Entry 6TD5 (electron microscopy, 3.20 A resolution); this record covers chains L and j of the 28 polymer chains in the assembly.

# Chain L
Name: Proteasome subunit beta
From: Leishmania donovani
Notes: EC 3.4.25.1
Sequence (203 residues; row label = number of the first residue in the row):
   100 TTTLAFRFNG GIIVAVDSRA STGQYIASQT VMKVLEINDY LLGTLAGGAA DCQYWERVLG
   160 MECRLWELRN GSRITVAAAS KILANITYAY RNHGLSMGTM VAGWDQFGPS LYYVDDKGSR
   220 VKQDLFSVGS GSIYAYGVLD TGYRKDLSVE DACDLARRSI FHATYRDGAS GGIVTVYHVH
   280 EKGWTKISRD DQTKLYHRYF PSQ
Disordered / not traced: 301-302
Glycans and other covalent adducts: bortezomib (BO2) linked to Thr100
Small-molecule neighbours:
  - bortezomib (BO2; N-[(1R)-1-(dihydroxyboryl)-3-methylbutyl]-N-(pyrazin-2-ylcarbonyl)-L-phenylalaninamide): Arg118, Ala119, Ser120, Thr121, Ala126, Val130, Lys132, Leu144, Ala145, Gly146, Gly147, Ala148, Cys151, Ser195, Ala268
  - N2E (N-[4-fluoranyl-3-[6-(3-methylpyridin-2-yl)-[1,2,4]triazolo[1,5-a]pyrimidin-2-yl]phenyl]-2,4-dimethyl-1,3-oxazole-5-carboxamide): Ser120, Gly122, Ala145, Gly146, Ser195, Met196, Gly197, Tyr212, Asp214, Phe225, Ser226, Val227, Gly228, Ser229, Ser231, Tyr235, Ala268

# Chain j
Name: Proteasome subunit beta
From: Leishmania donovani
Notes: EC 3.4.25.1
Sequence (205 residues; row label = number of the first residue in the row):
     1 MSIMAYSGGS VMAMAGKECF VIISDNRLGE QLKTISTEVP KLHVVNDSIV YGLTGLRTDQ
    61 QTFANKVQFR TEMYKLREER DITGKAFAAM ITSMLYEARF GPWFVEPVIG SIDKSTGEVY
   121 LCATDLIGAP CEPEDYVCAG TAAESLHGMC EALWRPGMSP EELFEIAAQA MLSACDRDSL
   181 SGYGAVAMIV TKDKVTTRLI KGRKD
Disordered / not traced: 1

# Chain L / chain j interface
Pairs across the interface - 38 pairs, chain L then chain j:
  Arg118(L) with Ser179(j); Asp205(j), salt bridge
  Gly122(L) with Ser179(j), hydrogen bond (backbone-side chain)
  Gln123(L) with Ala5(j); Asp178(j); Ser179(j), hydrogen bond (backbone-backbone); Leu180(j)
  Tyr124(L) with Arg177(j)
  Ile125(L) with Asp176(j); Arg177(j), hydrogen bond (backbone-backbone); Asp178(j); Ser179(j)
  Ala126(L) with Arg177(j), hydrogen bond (backbone-side chain)
  Gln128(L) with Asp205(j)
  Ser229(L) with Leu32(j)
  Tyr233(L) with Lys33(j)
  Thr263(L) with Tyr183(j); Asp205(j)
  Tyr264(L) with Thr34(j); Thr37(j), hydrogen bond; Tyr183(j), hydrogen bond (backbone-side chain); Lys204(j)
  Arg265(L) with Leu32(j); Lys33(j); Thr34(j), hydrogen bond (side chain-backbone)
  Asp266(L) with Leu32(j)
  Gly267(L) with Leu32(j), hydrogen bond (backbone-backbone); Ser179(j)
  Ser269(L) with Asp205(j)
  Gly270(L) with Asp205(j)
  Gly271(L) with Arg203(j); Asp205(j), hydrogen bond (backbone-side chain)
  Asp290(L) with Arg203(j), salt bridge
  Gln291(L) with Lys204(j), hydrogen bond (side chain-backbone); Asp205(j), hydrogen bond (side chain-backbone)
  Thr292(L) with Arg203(j); Lys204(j)
  Tyr295(L) with Lys204(j)
Other interface residues (no listed pair), chain L (23 interface residues in all): Ser127, Ala268
Other interface residues (no listed pair), chain j (17 interface residues in all): Ile35, Thr141, Gly202

# Summary
The interface between chain L and chain j involves 23 residues on one side and 17 on the other, with 11
hydrogen bonds and 2 salt bridges. Polar pairs include Arg118(L)-Asp205(j), Asp290(L)-Arg203(j) and
Gly122(L)-Ser179(j). Ligands of chain L: compound N2E. Covalently linked bortezomib: at Thr100(L).
Here chain L is Proteasome subunit beta and chain j is Proteasome subunit beta, both from Leishmania donovani.
Entry 6TD5 (Leishmania tarentolae proteasome 20S subunit complexed with LXE408 and bortezomib) was determined
by electron microscopy together with 6TCZ from the same study.
